Entry 3P5J (X-ray diffraction, 2.90 A resolution); this record covers chains A and B of the 3 polymer chains in the assembly.

Chain A:
Protein: Ribonuclease H2 subunit A
Organism: Mus musculus
Notes: EC 3.1.26.4
Reference sequence: Q9CWY8 (RNH2A_MOUSE); the construct has insertions or renumbered stretches relative to UniProt, so the offset changes along the chain: 1-258 = UniProt 1-258; 284-299 = UniProt 286-301
Amino-acid sequence (301 residues; each row starts with the number of its first residue; note: 25 numbers in that range are skipped by the numbering (no residue carries them; nothing is unmodelled there); a row labelled like 258A-258Z holds insertion residues (258A, then the next letters in order)):
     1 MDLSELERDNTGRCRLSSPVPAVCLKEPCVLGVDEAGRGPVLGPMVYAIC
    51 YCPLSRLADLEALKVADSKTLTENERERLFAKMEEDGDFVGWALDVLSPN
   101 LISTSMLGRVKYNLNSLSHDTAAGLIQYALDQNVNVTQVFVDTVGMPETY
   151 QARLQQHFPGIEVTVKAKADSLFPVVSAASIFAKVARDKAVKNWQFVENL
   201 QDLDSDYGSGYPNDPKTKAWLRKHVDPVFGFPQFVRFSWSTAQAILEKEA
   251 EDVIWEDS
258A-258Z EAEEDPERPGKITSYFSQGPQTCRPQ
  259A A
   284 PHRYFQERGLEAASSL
Unresolved in the structure: 1-9, 67-69, 258A-258Z, 259A
Swiss-Prot annotation at these positions:
  - binding site (a divalent metal cation): Asp34, Glu35, Asp142
  - modified residue: Met1 (N-acetylmethionine), Thr217 (Phosphothreonine), Ser258 (Phosphoserine)

Chain B:
Protein: Ribonuclease H2 subunit B
Organism: Mus musculus
Reference sequence: Q80ZV0 (RNH2B_MOUSE); numbering as in UniProt (aligned over 1-308)
Amino-acid sequence (332 residues; numbered -23 to 308; the number before each row is that of its first residue; numbers below 1 keep their minus sign (Met-23 is residue -23)):
   -23 MGSSHHHHHHSQDPNSLEVLFQGPMAGGRDRGDLAARQLVFLLPEHLKDA
    27 SKKKKKSSLLFVKLANPHSGEGATYLIDMCLQQLFEIKVFKEKHHSWFIN
    77 QSVQSGGLLHFATPMDPLFLLLHYLLKAGKEGKYQPLDQVVVDDTFPDCT
   127 LLLRFPELEKSLRHVTEEKEVNSKKYYKYSSEKTLKWLEKKVNQTVVALK
   177 ANNVNVGARVQSSAYFSGGQVSRDKEEDYVRYAHGLISDYIPKELSDDLS
   227 KFLKLPEPPASLTNPPSKKLKLSDEPVEAKEDYTKFNTKDLKTGKKNSKM
   277 TAAQKALAKVDKSGMKSIDAFFGAKNKKTGKI
Unresolved in the structure: -23 to 10, 28-33, 107-122, 144-150, 182-202, 232-308
Sequence notes: expression tag (-23 to 0)
Swiss-Prot annotation at these positions:
  - modified residue: Ala2 (N-acetylalanine), Lys292 (N6-acetyllysine), Ser293 (Phosphoserine)

How chain A and chain B interact:
Residue-residue contacts (34):
  Val228(A) - Val79(B)  hydrophobic
  Phe229(A) - Phe74(B)  hydrophobic
  Ile254(A) - His70(B)
  Trp255(A) - His70(B)  hydrogen bond (backbone-side chain)
  Pro284(A) - Tyr208(B)
  Pro284(A) - Gly211(B)
  Pro284(A) - Leu212(B)
  Pro284(A) - Asp215(B)
  His285(A) - His44(B)
  His285(A) - Asp215(B)  hydrogen bond (backbone-side chain)
  Arg286(A) - Tyr208(B)
  Tyr287(A) - Tyr208(B)
  Tyr287(A) - Leu212(B)  hydrophobic
  Phe288(A) - Lys64(B)
  Phe288(A) - Asp215(B)
  Arg291(A) - Phe66(B)
  Gly292(A) - Val65(B)
  Gly292(A) - Phe66(B)
  Gly292(A) - Lys67(B)  hydrogen bond (backbone-backbone)
  Leu293(A) - Val65(B)
  Leu293(A) - Phe66(B)
  Leu293(A) - Phe87(B)  hydrophobic
  Glu294(A) - Lys64(B)
  Glu294(A) - Val65(B)  hydrogen bond (backbone-backbone)
  Ala295(A) - Asn42(B)
  Ala295(A) - Ile63(B)
  Ala295(A) - Lys64(B)
  Ala295(A) - Val65(B)
  Ala296(A) - Ala49(B)
  Ala296(A) - Thr50(B)  hydrogen bond (backbone-backbone)
  Ala296(A) - Ile63(B)  hydrogen bond (backbone-backbone)
  Ala296(A) - Val65(B)  hydrophobic
  Leu299(A) - Leu15(B)  hydrophobic
  Leu299(A) - Thr50(B)
Interface residues without a listed pair, chain A (17 interface residues in all): Glu256
Interface residues without a listed pair, chain B (21 interface residues in all): Phe17, His86, Ser214

Summary:
17 residues of chain A and 21 residues of chain B are in contact, with 6 hydrogen bonds. Polar contacts
include Trp255(A)-His70(B), His285(A)-Asp215(B) and Gly292(A)-Lys67(B). UniProt lists 3 divalent metal
cation-binding residues on chain A.
Chain A is Ribonuclease H2 subunit A and chain B is Ribonuclease H2 subunit B, both from Mus musculus; the
structure, The structure of the human RNase H2 complex defines key interaction interfaces relevant to enzyme
function ..., was determined by X-ray diffraction together with 3P56 from the same study.
